6PL5 - chains B and D of the 3 polymer chains in the assembly; structure by X-ray diffraction, 3.50 A resolution.

# Chain B
Name: Penicillin-binding protein 2/cell division protein FtsI
From: Thermus thermophilus HB8
UniProtKB: Q5SJ23 (Q5SJ23_THET8); residues 2-575 here = UniProt positions 2-575
Chain sequence (598 residues; numbered 0 to 597; the number before each row is that of its first residue; numbering starts at 0):
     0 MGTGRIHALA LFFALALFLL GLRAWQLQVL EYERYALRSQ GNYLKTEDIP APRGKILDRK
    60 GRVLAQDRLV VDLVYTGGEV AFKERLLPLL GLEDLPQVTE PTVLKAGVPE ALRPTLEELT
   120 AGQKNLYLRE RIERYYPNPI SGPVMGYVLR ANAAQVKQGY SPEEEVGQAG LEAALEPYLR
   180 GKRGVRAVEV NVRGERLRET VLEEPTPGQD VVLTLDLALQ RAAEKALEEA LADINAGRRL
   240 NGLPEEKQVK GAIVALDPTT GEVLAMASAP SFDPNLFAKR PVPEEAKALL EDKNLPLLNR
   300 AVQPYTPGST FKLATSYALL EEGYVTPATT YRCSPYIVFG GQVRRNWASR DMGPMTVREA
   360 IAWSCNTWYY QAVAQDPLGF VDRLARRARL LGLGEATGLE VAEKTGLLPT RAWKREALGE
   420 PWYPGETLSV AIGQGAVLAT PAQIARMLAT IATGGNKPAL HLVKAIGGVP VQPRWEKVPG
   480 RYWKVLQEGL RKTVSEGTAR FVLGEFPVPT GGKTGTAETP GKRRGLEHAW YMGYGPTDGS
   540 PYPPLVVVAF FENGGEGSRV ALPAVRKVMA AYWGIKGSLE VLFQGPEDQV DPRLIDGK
Unresolved in the structure: 0, 417-419, 581-597
Construct notes: initiating methionine (0); expression tag (1, 576-597)
Disulfide bonds: Cys-332/Cys-364
Reported in the primary citation:
  - catalytic residues: Ser-308 (citing earlier work)
  - mutagenesis - L43R, A186R: decreased catalytic activity with Peptidoglycan glycosyltransferase RodA
  - mutagenesis - L43R, A186R: unchanged binding to Peptidoglycan glycosyltransferase RodA

# Chain D
Name: Unknown peptide
From: Thermus thermophilus HB8
Chain sequence (11 residues; numbered 1 to 11; the number before each row is that of its first residue; X marks 11 residues of unknown identity (built as UNK)):
     1 XXXXXXXXXX X

# How chain B and chain D interact
Interface residues of chain B (facing chain D), 9 residues: Pro-51, Lys-54, Gln-65, Asp-66, Arg-67, Leu-68, Leu-127, Arg-128, Glu-129

# In short
Chain B and chain D make no direct contact in this assembly. The paper reports the catalytic residue
Ser-308(B); L43R and A186R of chain B reduce catalytic activity with Peptidoglycan glycosyltransferase RodA.
Chain B is Penicillin-binding protein 2/cell division protein FtsI and chain D is Unknown peptide, both from
Thermus thermophilus HB8; the structure, Structural coordination of polymerization and crosslinking by a
peptidoglycan synthase complex, was determined by X-ray diffraction together with 6PL6 from the same study.
